PDB entry 8J49 | X-ray diffraction, 1.66 A resolution | chains A and B of the 3 polymer chains in the assembly

Chain A:
Molecule: Squamosa promoter-binding-like protein 5
From: Arabidopsis thaliana
UniProt: Q9S758 (SPL5_ARATH); numbering as in UniProt (aligned over 60-124)
Sequence (66 residues; numbered 59 to 124; the number before each row is that of its first residue):
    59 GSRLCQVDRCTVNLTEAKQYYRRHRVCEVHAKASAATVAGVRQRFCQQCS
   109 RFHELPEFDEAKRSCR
Construct notes: expression tag (59)
Metal / ion sites: Zn2+ site 1: Cys63, Cys68, Cys85, His88; Zn2+ site 2: Cys104, Cys107, His111, Cys123
Swiss-Prot annotation at these positions:
  - zinc finger: Ser60 (SBP-type)
  - motif: Lys120 to Arg124 (Bipartite nuclear localization signal)
  - binding site (Zn(2+)): Cys63, Cys68, Cys85, His88, Cys104, Cys107, His111, Cys123

Chain B:
Molecule: Sequence-variable mosaic (SVM) signal sequence domain-containing protein
From: Onion yellows phytoplasma OY-M
UniProt: Q6YQ57 (Q6YQ57_ONYPE); residue numbers follow UniProt; this construct covers 36-135
Sequence (100 residues; each row starts with the number of its first residue):
    36 EERVGDMRIVNITFSDINSIKNFQPFSQYFDFTLTGPRYNGNIAQFAMIW
    86 KIKNPPHNLLGVFFDNNTRDDEDDKYTLEELKQMGNGAKNMYIFWQYEQK
What the authors report for this chain:
  - specificity-determining residues: Thr68, Ile84

Interface between chain A and chain B:
Residue-residue contacts (22):
  Lys76(A) with Asp66(B); Leu69(B)
  Gln77(A) with Phe81(B)
  Tyr78(A) with Asn77(B), hydrogen bond; Ala79(B), hydrophobic; Phe81(B)
  Tyr79(A) with Ile84(B); Trp85(B)
  Arg81(A) with Phe81(B)
  Glu86(A) with Trp85(B)
  Lys90(A) with Trp85(B); Asp106(B), hydrogen bond (side chain-backbone); Glu107(B), salt bridge
  Gln105(A) with Gly76(B), hydrogen bond (side chain-backbone); Asn77(B), hydrogen bond (backbone-side chain); Thr103(B); Arg104(B), hydrogen bond (side chain-backbone); Asp106(B), hydrogen bond
  Gln106(A) with Thr103(B)
  Ser108(A) with Asn77(B), hydrogen bond
  Arg121(A) with Asp106(B), salt bridge
  Ser122(A) with Thr103(B)
Interface residues without a listed pair, chain A (13 interface residues in all): His82
Interface residues without a listed pair, chain B (16 interface residues in all): Arg73, Ile78, Gln80, Asp105
From the paper, about this interface:
  - residue pairs: Tyr78(A)-Ile84(B) (hydrophobic contact), Tyr79(A)-Trp85(B) (hydrophobic contact), Lys90(A)-Glu107(B) (salt bridge), Arg121(A)-Asp106(B) (salt bridge)
  - interface residues, chain A: Tyr78(A), Tyr79(A), Gln105(A), Ser108(A)
  - hot spots on chain A (mutagenesis) - Y78A, Y79A: abolished binding to Sequence-variable mosaic (SVM) signal sequence domain-containing protein (chain B)
  - hot spots on chain A (mutagenesis) - Q105A, S108A: decreased binding to Sequence-variable mosaic (SVM) signal sequence domain-containing protein (chain B)
  - interface residues, chain B: Asn77(B), Ile84(B), Trp85(B), Arg104(B)
  - hot spots on chain B (mutagenesis) - W85A: abolished binding to Squamosa promoter-binding-like protein 5 (chain A)
  - hot spots on chain B (mutagenesis) - E107A (15-fold): decreased binding to Squamosa promoter-binding-like protein 5 (chain A)

Summary:
13 residues of chain A face 16 of chain B across their interface; the contacts include 7 hydrogen bonds and 2
salt bridges. Polar pairs include Lys90(A)-Glu107(B), Arg121(A)-Asp106(B) and Tyr78(A)-Asn77(B). The paper
describes hydrophobic contacts between Tyr78(A) and Ile84(B) and Tyr79(A) and Trp85(B); salt bridges between
Lys90(A) and Glu107(B) and Arg121(A) and Asp106(B). The paper reports that Y78A and Y79A of chain A abolish
binding to Sequence-variable mosaic (SVM) signal sequence domain-containing protein (chain B); interface
residues Tyr78(A), Tyr79(A) and Asn77(B) among others; 6 substitutions were tested in all.
Chain A is Squamosa promoter-binding-like protein 5 (Arabidopsis thaliana) and chain B is Sequence-variable
mosaic (SVM) signal sequence domain-containing protein (Onion yellows phytoplasma OY-M); the structure,
Crystal structure of OY phytoplasma SAP05 in complex with AtSPL5, was determined by X-ray diffraction (same
publication as 8J48, 8J4A and 8J4B).
